Entry 6GB6 (X-ray diffraction, 1.78 A resolution); this record covers chains A and B.

== Chain A ==
Protein: H-2 class I histocompatibility antigen, K-B alpha chain
From: Mus musculus
UniProtKB: P01901 (HA1B_MOUSE); residues 1-276 here correspond to UniProt positions 22-297 (UniProt number = residue number + 21)
Chain sequence (276 residues; row label = number of the first residue in the row):
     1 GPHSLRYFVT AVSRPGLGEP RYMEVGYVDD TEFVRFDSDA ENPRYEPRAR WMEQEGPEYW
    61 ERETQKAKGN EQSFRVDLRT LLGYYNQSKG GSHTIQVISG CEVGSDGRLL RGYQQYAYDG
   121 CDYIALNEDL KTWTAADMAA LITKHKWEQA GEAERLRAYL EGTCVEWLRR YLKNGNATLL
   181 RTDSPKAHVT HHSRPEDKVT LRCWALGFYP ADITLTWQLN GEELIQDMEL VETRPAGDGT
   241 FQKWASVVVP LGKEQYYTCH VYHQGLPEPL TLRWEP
Not modelled in the structure: 174-176
Cystine bridges: Cys101-Cys164, Cys203-Cys259
Ligand contacts: glycine / leucine: Asp77, Thr80, Leu81, Tyr84, Ile95, Tyr116, Tyr123, Thr143, Lys146, Trp147
Curated features (UniProtKB/Swiss-Prot):
  - region: Glu275, Pro276 (Connecting peptide)
  - glycosylation (N-linked (GlcNAc...) asparagine): Asn86, Asn176
What the authors report for this chain:
  - binding site for leucine: Asp77, Tyr84, Thr143, Lys146
  - binding site for glycine: Trp147

== Chain B ==
Protein: Beta-2-microglobulin
From: Mus musculus
UniProtKB: P01887 (B2MG_MOUSE); residues 0-99 here correspond to UniProt positions 20-119 (UniProt number = residue number + 20)
Chain sequence (100 residues; row label = number of the first residue in the row; numbering starts at 0):
     0 GIQKTPQIQV YSRHPPENGK PNILNCYVTQ FHPPHIEIQM LKNGKKIPKV EMSDMSFSKD
    60 WSFYILAHTE FTPTETDTYA CRVKHDSMAE PKTVYWDRDM
Cystine bridges: Cys25-Cys80
Differences from the reference sequence: conflict Gly0 (Ala20 in P01887); variant Asp85 (Ala105 in P01887)

== How chain A and chain B interact ==
Contacting residue pairs (54):
  Phe8(A) - Phe56(B)
  Val9(A) - Phe56(B)
  Thr10(A) - Phe56(B)
  Thr10(A) - Phe62(B)
  Val12(A) - Pro33(B)  hydrophobic
  Tyr27(A) - Ser55(B)
  Arg35(A) - Asp53(B)  salt bridge
  Arg35(A) - Met54(B)
  Arg35(A) - Ser55(B)
  Arg48(A) - Asp53(B)  salt bridge
  Thr94(A) - Pro33(B)
  Gln96(A) - His31(B)  hydrogen bond
  Gln96(A) - Phe56(B)
  Gln96(A) - Trp60(B)  hydrogen bond (side chain-backbone)
  Gln96(A) - Phe62(B)
  Val97(A) - Phe56(B)
  Ile98(A) - Phe56(B)  hydrophobic
  Ile98(A) - Trp60(B)  hydrophobic
  Gln115(A) - Trp60(B)
  Tyr116(A) - Trp60(B)
  Ala117(A) - Trp60(B)
  Asp119(A) - Gly0(B)
  Asp119(A) - Ile1(B)  hydrogen bond (backbone-backbone)
  Asp119(A) - His31(B)
  Gly120(A) - Ile1(B)
  Gly120(A) - His31(B)  hydrogen bond (backbone-side chain)
  Gly120(A) - Trp60(B)
  Cys121(A) - Ile1(B)  hydrophobic
  Asp122(A) - Trp60(B)  hydrogen bond
  His192(A) - Asp98(B)  salt bridge
  Arg202(A) - Asp98(B)  hydrogen bond (side chain-backbone)
  Arg202(A) - Met99(B)
  Trp204(A) - Asp98(B)
  Trp204(A) - Met99(B)
  Leu206(A) - Pro14(B)  hydrophobic
  Glu229(A) - Met99(B)
  Val231(A) - Gln8(B)
  Glu232(A) - Gln8(B)  hydrogen bond (backbone-side chain)
  Thr233(A) - Tyr26(B)
  Arg234(A) - Gln8(B)  hydrogen bond
  Arg234(A) - Tyr10(B)
  Arg234(A) - Tyr26(B)
  Arg234(A) - Met99(B)  hydrogen bond (side chain-backbone)
  Pro235(A) - Tyr10(B)  hydrogen bond (backbone-side chain)
  Pro235(A) - Asn24(B)
  Pro235(A) - Tyr26(B)
  Ala236(A) - Arg12(B)  hydrogen bond (backbone-side chain)
  Ala236(A) - Asn24(B)  hydrogen bond (backbone-side chain)
  Gly237(A) - Arg12(B)  hydrogen bond (backbone-side chain)
  Gly237(A) - Leu65(B)
  Gln242(A) - Tyr10(B)
  Gln242(A) - Ser11(B)  hydrogen bond (side chain-backbone)
  Gln242(A) - Arg12(B)  hydrogen bond (side chain-backbone)
  Trp244(A) - Met99(B)  hydrogen bond (side chain-backbone)
Interface residues without a listed pair, chain A (35 interface residues in all): Met23, Tyr113, Asp238
Interface residues without a listed pair, chain B (22 interface residues in all): Ser57, Lys58

== Overview ==
The interface between chain A and chain B involves 35 residues on one side and 22 on the other; the contacts
include 16 hydrogen bonds and 3 salt bridges. Polar pairs include Arg35(A)-Asp53(B), Arg48(A)-Asp53(B) and
His192(A)-Asp98(B). From the paper: a binding site for leucine at Asp77(A), Tyr84(A) and Thr143(A) among
others; a binding site for glycine at Trp147(A).
Here chain A is H-2 class I histocompatibility antigen, K-B alpha chain and chain B is Beta-2-microglobulin,
both from Mus musculus. Entry 6GB6 (Structure of H-2Kb with dipeptide GL) was determined by X-ray diffraction
together with 6GB5 and 6GB7 from the same study.
